PDB entry 7Y85 | electron microscopy, 2.73 A resolution | chains A and D of the 4 polymer chains in the assembly

[Chain A]
Protein: RAMP superfamily protein
Source organism: Candidatus Scalindua brodae
Reference sequence: A0A0B0EGF3 (A0A0B0EGF3_9BACT); residues 6-1722 here correspond to UniProt positions 1-1717 (UniProt number = residue number - 5)
Chain sequence (1728 residues; row label = number of the first residue in the row; numbers below 1 keep their minus sign (Met-5 is residue -5)):
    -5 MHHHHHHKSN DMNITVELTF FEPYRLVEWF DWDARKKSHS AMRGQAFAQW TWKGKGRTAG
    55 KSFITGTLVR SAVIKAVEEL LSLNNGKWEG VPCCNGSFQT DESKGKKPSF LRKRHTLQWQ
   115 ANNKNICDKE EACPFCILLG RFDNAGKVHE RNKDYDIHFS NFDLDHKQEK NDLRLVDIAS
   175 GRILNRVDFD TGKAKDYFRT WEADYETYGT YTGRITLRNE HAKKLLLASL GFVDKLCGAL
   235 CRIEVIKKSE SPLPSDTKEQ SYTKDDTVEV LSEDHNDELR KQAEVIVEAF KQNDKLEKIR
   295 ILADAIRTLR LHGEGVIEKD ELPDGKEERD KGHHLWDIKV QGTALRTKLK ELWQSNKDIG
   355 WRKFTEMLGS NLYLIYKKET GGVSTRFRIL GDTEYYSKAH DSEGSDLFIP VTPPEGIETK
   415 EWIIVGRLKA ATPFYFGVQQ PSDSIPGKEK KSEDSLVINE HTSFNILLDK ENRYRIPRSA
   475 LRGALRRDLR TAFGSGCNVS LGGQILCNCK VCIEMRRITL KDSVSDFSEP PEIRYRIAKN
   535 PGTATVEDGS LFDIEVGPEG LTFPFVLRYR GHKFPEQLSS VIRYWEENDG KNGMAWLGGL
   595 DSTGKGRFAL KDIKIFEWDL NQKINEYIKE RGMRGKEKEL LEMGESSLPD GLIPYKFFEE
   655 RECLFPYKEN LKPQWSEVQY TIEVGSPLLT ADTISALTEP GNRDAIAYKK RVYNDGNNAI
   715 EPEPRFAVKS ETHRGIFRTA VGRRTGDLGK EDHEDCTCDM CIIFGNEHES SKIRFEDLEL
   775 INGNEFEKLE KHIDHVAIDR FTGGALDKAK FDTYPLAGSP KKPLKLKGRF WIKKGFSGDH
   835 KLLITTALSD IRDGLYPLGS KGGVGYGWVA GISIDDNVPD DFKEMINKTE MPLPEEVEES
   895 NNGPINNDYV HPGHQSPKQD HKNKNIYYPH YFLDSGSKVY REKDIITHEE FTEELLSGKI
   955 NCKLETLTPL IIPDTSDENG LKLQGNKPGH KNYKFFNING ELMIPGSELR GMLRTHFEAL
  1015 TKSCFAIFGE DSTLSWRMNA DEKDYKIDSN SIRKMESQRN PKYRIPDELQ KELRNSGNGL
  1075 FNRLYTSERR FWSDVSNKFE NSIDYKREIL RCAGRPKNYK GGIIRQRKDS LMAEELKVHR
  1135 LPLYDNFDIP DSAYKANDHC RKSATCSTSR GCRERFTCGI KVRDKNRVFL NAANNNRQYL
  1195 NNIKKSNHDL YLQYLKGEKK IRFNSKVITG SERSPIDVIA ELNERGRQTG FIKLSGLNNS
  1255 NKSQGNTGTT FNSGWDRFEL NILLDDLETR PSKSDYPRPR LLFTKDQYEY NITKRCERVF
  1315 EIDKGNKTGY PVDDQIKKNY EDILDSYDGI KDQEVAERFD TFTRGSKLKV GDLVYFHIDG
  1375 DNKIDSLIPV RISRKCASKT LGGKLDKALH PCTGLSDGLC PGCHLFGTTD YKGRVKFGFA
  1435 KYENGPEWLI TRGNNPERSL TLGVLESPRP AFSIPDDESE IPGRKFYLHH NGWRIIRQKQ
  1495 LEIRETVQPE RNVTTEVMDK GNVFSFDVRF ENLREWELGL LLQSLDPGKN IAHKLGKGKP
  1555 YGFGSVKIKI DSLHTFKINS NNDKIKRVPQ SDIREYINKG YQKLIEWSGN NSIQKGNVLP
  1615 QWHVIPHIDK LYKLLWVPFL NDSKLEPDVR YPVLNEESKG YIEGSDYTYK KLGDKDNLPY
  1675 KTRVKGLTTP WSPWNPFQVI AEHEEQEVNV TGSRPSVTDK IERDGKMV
Disordered / not traced: -5 to 5, 161-165, 241-267, 377-380, 392-398, 444-452, 873-898, 1030-1390, 1572-1578, 1604-1612, 1693-1722
Sequence notes: initiating methionine (-5); expression tag (-4 to 5)
Ion coordination: Zn2+ site 1: Cys88, Cys121, Cys127, Cys130; Mg2+: Gly134, Asp137, Ala139 (shared with 1 residue of chain B); Zn2+ site 2: Cys491, Cys501, Cys503, Cys506; Zn2+ site 3: His747, Cys750, Cys752, Cys755; Zn2+ site 4: Cys1018, Cys1406, Cys1414, Cys1417
Reported in the primary citation:
  - mutagenesis - D298A, D547A, D698A: abolished catalytic activity
  - catalytic residues: Asp298, Lys320, Lys371, Asp547, Asp698 (proposed by the authors, not directly observed)

[Chain D]
Protein: CHAT domain protein
Source organism: Candidatus Scalindua brodae
Reference sequence: A0A0B0EKL4 (A0A0B0EKL4_9BACT); residue numbers follow UniProt; this construct covers 1-716
Chain sequence (746 residues; numbered 1 to 746; the number before each row is that of its first residue):
     1 MNNTEENIDR IQEPTREDID RKEAERLLDE AFNPRTKPVD RKKIINSALK ILIGLYKEKK
    61 DDLTSASFIS IARAYYLVSI TILPKGTTIP EKKKEALRKG IEFIDRAINK FNGSILDSQR
   121 AFRIKSVLSI EFNRIDREKC DNIKLKNLLN EAVDKGCTDF DTYEWDIQIA IRLCELGVDM
   181 EGHFDNLIKS NKANDLQKAK AYYFIKKDDH KAKEHMDKCT ASLKYTPCSH RLWDETVGFI
   241 ERLKGDSSTL WRDFAIKTYR SCRVQEKETG TLRLRWYWSR HRVLYDMAFL AVKEQADDEE
   301 PDVNVKQAKI KKLAEISDSL KSRFSLRLSD MEKMPKSDDE SNHEFKKFLD KCVTAYQDGY
   361 VINRSEDKEG QGENKSTTSK QPEPRPQAKL LELTQVPEGW VVVHFYLNKL EGMGNAIVFD
   421 KCANSWQYKE FQYKELFEVF LTWQANYNLY KENAAEHLVT LCKKIGETMP FLFCDNFIPN
   481 GKDVLFVPHD FLHRLPLHGS IENKTNGKLF LENHSCCYLP AWSFASEKEA STSDEYVLLK
   541 NFDQGHFETL QNNQIWGTQS VKDGASSDDL ENIRNNPRLL TILCHGEANM SNPFRSMLKL
   601 ANGGITYLEI LNSVKGLKGS QVILGACETD LVPPLSDVMD EHYSVATALL LIGAAGVVGT
   661 MWKVRSNKTK SLIEWKLENI EYKLNEWQKE TGGAAYKDHP PTFYRSIAFR SIGFPLGGSG
   721 WSHPQFEKGG GSGGGSGGWS HPQFEK
Disordered / not traced: 1-14, 111-114, 269-271, 297-302, 335-338, 362-390, 528-530, 716-746
Sequence notes: expression tag (717-746)
Reported in the primary citation:
  - catalytic residues: His585, Cys627 (by similarity / conservation)
  - mutagenesis - C627A, C627S: abolished catalytic activity
  - specificity-determining residues: Lys670 (proposed by the authors, not directly observed)

[Chain A / chain D interface]
Pairs across the interface (61; chain A residue first):
  His109(A) - Ala445(D)
  Asp182(A) - Lys333(D)  salt bridge
  Asp184(A) - Lys333(D)  salt bridge
  Phe381(A) - Ile53(D)  hydrophobic
  Phe381(A) - Lys57(D)
  Phe381(A) - Tyr75(D)
  Phe381(A) - Lys99(D)
  Phe381(A) - Phe103(D)  hydrophobic
  Arg382(A) - Lys99(D)  hydrogen bond (backbone-side chain)
  Ile383(A) - Asn46(D)
  Ile383(A) - Leu49(D)  hydrophobic
  Ile383(A) - Ile53(D)  hydrophobic
  Ile383(A) - Tyr75(D)
  Leu384(A) - Val78(D)  hydrophobic
  Leu384(A) - Ile82(D)  hydrophobic
  Leu384(A) - Lys92(D)
  Leu384(A) - Glu95(D)
  Leu384(A) - Ala96(D)  hydrophobic
  Gly385(A) - Glu95(D)
  Gly385(A) - Lys99(D)
  Tyr389(A) - Glu91(D)
  Leu401(A) - Glu438(D)
  Leu401(A) - Leu441(D)  hydrophobic
  Phe402(A) - Glu438(D)
  Phe402(A) - Thr442(D)
  Ile403(A) - Leu441(D)
  Ile403(A) - Thr442(D)
  Ile403(A) - Ala445(D)  hydrophobic
  Pro404(A) - Thr442(D)
  Pro404(A) - Asn446(D)  hydrogen bond (backbone-side chain)
  Pro404(A) - His457(D)
  Val405(A) - Asn446(D)
  Val405(A) - Leu449(D)  hydrophobic
  Val405(A) - Tyr450(D)
  Thr406(A) - Asn446(D)  hydrogen bond (backbone-side chain)
  Thr406(A) - Tyr450(D)
  Thr406(A) - His457(D)  hydrogen bond
  Pro407(A) - Tyr450(D)
  Pro408(A) - Tyr450(D)
  Pro408(A) - Asn453(D)
  Phe487(A) - Glu587(D)
  Gly488(A) - Glu587(D)
  Ser489(A) - Glu587(D)
  Ser489(A) - Ala588(D)
  Gly490(A) - Met590(D)
  Ile499(A) - Leu441(D)  hydrophobic
  Ile499(A) - Ser636(D)
  Leu500(A) - Ser636(D)
  Asn502(A) - Gln444(D)
  Asn502(A) - Ala445(D)
  Asn502(A) - Asn448(D)  hydrogen bond
  Asn502(A) - Pro634(D)
  Cys503(A) - Met590(D)  hydrophobic
  Cys503(A) - Pro634(D)
  Lys504(A) - Asp630(D)
  Ile507(A) - Asn448(D)
  Arg511(A) - Leu449(D)
  His566(A) - Tyr450(D)
  Glu663(A) - Lys599(D)  salt bridge
  Asn664(A) - Lys599(D)  hydrogen bond
  Asp749(A) - Lys42(D)  salt bridge
Other interface residues (no listed pair), chain A (41 interface residues in all): Leu111, Asp386, Ile411, Cys491, Asn492, Cys501, Phe659, Asp746, Glu748
Other interface residues (no listed pair), chain D (41 interface residues in all): Lys43, Lys50, Tyr56, Phe437, His585, Ser591, Arg595, Leu635

[Summary]
The chain A/chain D interface involves 41 residues from each chain; the contacts include 6 hydrogen bonds and
4 salt bridges. Among the polar pairs are Asp182(A)-Lys333(D), Asp184(A)-Lys333(D) and Glu663(A)-Lys599(D).
The paper reports catalytic residues Asp298(A), Lys320(A) and His585(D) among others; D298A, D547A and D698A
of chain A abolish catalytic activity; 5 substitutions were tested in all.
Here chain A is RAMP superfamily protein and chain D is CHAT domain protein, both from Candidatus Scalindua
brodae. Entry 7Y85 (CryoEM structure of type III-E CRISPR Craspase gRAMP-crRNA in complex with TPR-CHAT
protease bound to self ...) was determined by electron microscopy, deposited together with 7Y80, 7Y81, 7Y82,
7Y83 and 7Y84.
